Entry 4C8I (X-ray diffraction, 2.00 A resolution); this record covers chains A and C of the 3 polymer chains in the assembly.

== Chain A (and C) ==
Molecule: 2-C-methyl-D-erythritol 2,4-cyclodiphosphate synthase
Source organism: Burkholderia cenocepacia
Notes: EC 4.6.1.12; chain C of this document is another copy of the same molecule, construct and numbering; everything in this record applies to it too
Reference sequence: B4EC22 (ISPF_BURCJ); residues 1-161 here = UniProt positions 1-161
Amino-acid sequence (182 residues; row label = number of the first residue in the row; numbers below 1 keep their minus sign (Met-20 is residue -20)):
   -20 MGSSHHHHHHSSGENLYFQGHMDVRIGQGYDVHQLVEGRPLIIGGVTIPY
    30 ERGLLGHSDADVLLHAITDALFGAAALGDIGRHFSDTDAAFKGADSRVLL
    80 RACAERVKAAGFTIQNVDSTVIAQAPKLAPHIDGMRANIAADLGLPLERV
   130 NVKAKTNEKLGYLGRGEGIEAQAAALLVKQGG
Not modelled in the structure: -20 to 0, 64-73, 160-161 (chain C: -20 to 0, 63-69, 160-161)
Construct notes: expression tag (-20 to 0); conflict Val3 (Phe in B4EC22)
Swiss-Prot annotation at these positions:
  - binding site (4-CDP-2-C-methyl-D-erythritol 2-phosphate): Asp10 to His12, His36, Ser37, Asp40 to Asp48, Asp58 to Gly60, Phe63 to Asp67, Ala102 to Ala108, Ala133 to Glu137, Arg144
  - binding site (a divalent metal cation): Asp10, His12, His44
  - site (Transition state stabilizer): His36, Thr135
Ion coordination: Zn2+: Asp10, His12, His44 (together with citric acid)
From the paper describing this entry:
  - Zn2+ coordination: Asp10, His12, His44
  - binding site for phosphate ion: Tyr141
  - binding site for citric acid: His36, Ser37, Lys134
  - catalytic residues: Lys134 (proposed by the authors, not directly observed)

== Chain A / chain C interface ==
Pairs across the interface (55; chain A residue first):
  Met1(A) with Met1(C)
  Val3(A) with Val3(C), hydrophobic
  Ile5(A) with Ile5(C), hydrophobic
  Gln94(A) with Asp2(C), hydrogen bond; Val3(C), hydrogen bond (side chain-backbone)
  Asn95(A) with Arg4(C); Ile5(C), hydrogen bond (side chain-backbone)
  Asp97(A) with Ile5(C); Gly6(C); Gln7(C), hydrogen bond (side chain-backbone); Gly52(C)
  Ser98(A) with Gln7(C)
  Thr99(A) with Gln7(C), hydrogen bond
  Ile101(A) with Tyr9(C), hydrophobic
  Ala108(A) with Arg61(C), hydrogen bond (backbone-side chain)
  Ile111(A) with Arg61(C)
  Asp112(A) with Arg61(C), salt bridge
  Arg115(A) with Arg61(C)
  Glu127(A) with Arg4(C), hydrogen bond (backbone-side chain); Ala55(C)
  Arg128(A) with Asp2(C), salt bridge; Arg4(C)
  Asn130(A) with Gly52(C); Ala55(C); Leu56(C); Gly57(C), hydrogen bond (side chain-backbone)
  Lys132(A) with Gln7(C), hydrogen bond (side chain-backbone); Asp48(C); Gly57(C); Asp58(C)
  Ala133(A) with Asp58(C), hydrogen bond (backbone-side chain)
  Lys134(A) with Tyr9(C); Asp10(C), salt bridge; Asp48(C)
  Asn136(A) with Tyr9(C), hydrogen bond; Val11(C); Tyr141(C), hydrogen bond
  Glu137(A) with Val11(C); His12(C), salt bridge; Gln13(C), hydrogen bond (backbone-side chain)
  Lys138(A) with Gln13(C)
  Leu139(A) with Val11(C), hydrophobic; His12(C); Gln13(C); Tyr141(C), hydrophobic
  Gly140(A) with Tyr141(C)
  Gln151(A) with Gln7(C), hydrogen bond; Tyr9(C)
  Ala153(A) with Ile5(C), hydrophobic; Gln7(C)
  Ala154(A) with Ile5(C)
  Leu155(A) with Val3(C), hydrophobic; Arg4(C); Ile5(C), hydrophobic; Leu155(C), hydrophobic
Also at the interface, not in a pair above, chain A (30 interface residues in all): Val129, Ala152
Also at the interface, not in a pair above, chain C (25 interface residues in all): Ala49, Phe51, Ala53, Glu146

== Summary ==
30 residues of chain A face 25 of chain C across their interface; the contacts include 14 hydrogen bonds and 4
salt bridges. Polar contacts include Asp112(A)-Arg61(C), Arg128(A)-Asp2(C) and Lys134(A)-Asp10(C). From the
paper: the catalytic residue Lys134(A); a binding site for citric acid at His36(A), Ser37(A) and Lys134(A).
Chain A and chain C are both 2-C-methyl-D-erythritol 2,4-cyclodiphosphate synthase (Burkholderia cenocepacia);
the structure, IspF (Burkholderia cenocepacia) citrate complex, was determined by X-ray diffraction (same
publication as 4C81, 4C82, 4C8E and 4C8G).
